4A00 - chain A; structure by X-ray diffraction, 2.34 A resolution.

[Chain A]
Name: Aspartate aminotransferase
Source organism: Escherichia coli
Notes: EC 2.6.1.1
UniProtKB: P00509 (AAT_ECOLI); residue numbers follow UniProt; this construct covers 1-396
Sequence (396 residues; each row starts with the number of its first residue):
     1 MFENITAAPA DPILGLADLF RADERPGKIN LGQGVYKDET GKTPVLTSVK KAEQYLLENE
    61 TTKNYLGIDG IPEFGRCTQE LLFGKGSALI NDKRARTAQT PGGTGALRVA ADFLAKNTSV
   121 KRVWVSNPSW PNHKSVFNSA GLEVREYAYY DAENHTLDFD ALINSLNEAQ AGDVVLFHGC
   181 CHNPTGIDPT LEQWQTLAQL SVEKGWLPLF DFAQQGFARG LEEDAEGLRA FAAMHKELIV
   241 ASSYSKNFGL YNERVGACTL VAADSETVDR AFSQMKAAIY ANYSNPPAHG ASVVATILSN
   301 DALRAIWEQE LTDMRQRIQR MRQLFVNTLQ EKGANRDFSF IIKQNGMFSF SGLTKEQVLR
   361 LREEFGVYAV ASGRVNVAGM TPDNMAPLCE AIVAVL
Differences from the reference sequence: engineered mutation Gln33 (Ile in P00509), Gln214 (Tyr in P00509), Tyr280 (Arg in P00509)
Residues lining bound ligands: alanyl-pyridoxal-5'-phosphate (PP3): Gly34, Tyr65, Gly102, Gly103, Thr104, Trp130, His133, His178, Asn183, Asp211, Ala213, Ser243, Ser245, Lys246, Arg254, Phe348, Arg374
UniProt features mapped onto this chain:
  - binding site (L-aspartate): Gly34, Trp130, Asn183, Arg374
  - modified residue: Lys246 (N6-(pyridoxal phosphate)lysine)
  - mutagenesis: Tyr65 (Y65F/S: Slight changes in activity), His133 (H133A: Slight increase in maximum velocity of the overall transamination reaction between aspartate and 2-oxoglutarate ...), Arg374 (R374A: Reduces first-order rate constant about 10000-fold; R374F/Y: Second-order rate constants are reduced by >5 orders of magnitude)

[In short]
Chain A binds alanyl-pyridoxal-5'-phosphate. From UniProt: 4 L-aspartate-binding residues and 3 mutagenesis
sites.
Chain A is Aspartate aminotransferase (Escherichia coli); the structure, Structure of an engineered aspartate
aminotransferase, was determined by X-ray diffraction together with 3ZZJ and 3ZZK from the same study.
